8PHQ - chains BB and BE of the 78 polymer chains in the assembly; structure by electron microscopy, 2.69 A resolution.

Chain BB:
Molecule: Major capsid protein
Organism: Borreliella burgdorferi B31
Sequence (319 residues; each row starts with the number of its first residue):
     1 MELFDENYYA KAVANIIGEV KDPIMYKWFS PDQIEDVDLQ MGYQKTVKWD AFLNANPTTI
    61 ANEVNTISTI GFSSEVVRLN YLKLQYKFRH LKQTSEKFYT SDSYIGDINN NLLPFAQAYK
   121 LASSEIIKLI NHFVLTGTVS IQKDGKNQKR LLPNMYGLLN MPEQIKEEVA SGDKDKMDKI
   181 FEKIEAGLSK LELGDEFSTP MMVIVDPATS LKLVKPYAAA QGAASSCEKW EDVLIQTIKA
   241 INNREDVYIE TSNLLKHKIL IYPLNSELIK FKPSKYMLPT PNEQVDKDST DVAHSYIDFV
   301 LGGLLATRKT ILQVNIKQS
Disordered / not traced: 1-2, 219-226

Chain BE:
Molecule: Decorator protein P03
Organism: Borreliella burgdorferi B31
Sequence (185 residues; row label = number of the first residue in the row):
     1 MSDITKIKQE FDKKVAEIQA LMKNPQQDSG LLSNSIDFRD QNLIFSNSGG VCTSSKDKIE
    61 NYPAKGYPYK RGVKLSFGDG TTELEVEAGG GDDLYGVCSD IDEFSGMATV IPITNNFTGY
   121 LTLKKDGQNG VNPGDKLNFN QHGELEKVTG AQKSVNAIAL SKAHKLTEDL FIVLASVFGN
   181 RAIKG
Disordered / not traced: 1-19, 126-130, 149-152, 183-185

Interface between chain BB and chain BE:
Contacting residue pairs (24; chain BB residue first):
  Lys87(BB) with Thr53(BE), hydrogen bond (side chain-backbone); Ser54(BE)
  Arg89(BB) with Ser48(BE)
  Ile108(BB) with Asn24(BE), hydrogen bond (backbone-side chain)
  Asn109(BB) with Asn24(BE), hydrogen bond (backbone-side chain); Gln26(BE), hydrogen bond
  Asn111(BB) with Asn24(BE), hydrogen bond
  Glu125(BB) with Phe38(BE); Gln41(BE)
  Lys128(BB) with Ile36(BE), hydrogen bond (side chain-backbone)
  Leu129(BB) with Phe38(BE), hydrophobic
  His132(BB) with Phe38(BE); Arg39(BE)
  Ile141(BB) with Arg39(BE); Asp40(BE), hydrogen bond (backbone-backbone)
  Gln142(BB) with Arg39(BE); Asp40(BE)
  Lys143(BB) with Asp37(BE); Arg39(BE); Asp40(BE), hydrogen bond (backbone-side chain)
  Lys146(BB) with Lys162(BE)
  Asn253(BB) with Arg39(BE)
  Leu254(BB) with Arg39(BE)
  Asp286(BB) with Ser55(BE)
Other interface residues (no listed pair), chain BB (20 interface residues in all): Asn110, Ser140, Asn147, Tyr296
Other interface residues (no listed pair), chain BE (20 interface residues in all): Lys23, Asn42, Ser46, Asp100, Ile101, Asp102, Leu160

Summary:
Chain BB and chain BE each contribute 20 residues to their interface; the contacts include 8 hydrogen bonds.
Among the polar pairs are Lys87(BB)-Thr53(BE), Ile108(BB)-Asn24(BE) and Asn109(BB)-Asn24(BE).
Here chain BB is Major capsid protein and chain BE is Decorator protein P03, both from Borreliella burgdorferi
B31. Entry 8PHQ (Top cap of the Borrelia bacteriophage BB1 procapsid, fivefold-symmetrized outer shell) was
determined by electron microscopy, deposited together with 8PHP, 8PHR and 8PHS.
